PDB entry 8FMK | X-ray diffraction, 1.48 A resolution | chain A

Chain A:
Molecule: GTPase KRas
Source organism: Homo sapiens
Notes: EC 3.6.5.2
Reference sequence: P01116 (RASK_HUMAN), isoform P01116-2; residue numbers follow UniProt; this construct covers 1-169
Sequence (176 residues; each row starts with the number of its first residue; numbers below 1 keep their minus sign (Met-6 is residue -6)):
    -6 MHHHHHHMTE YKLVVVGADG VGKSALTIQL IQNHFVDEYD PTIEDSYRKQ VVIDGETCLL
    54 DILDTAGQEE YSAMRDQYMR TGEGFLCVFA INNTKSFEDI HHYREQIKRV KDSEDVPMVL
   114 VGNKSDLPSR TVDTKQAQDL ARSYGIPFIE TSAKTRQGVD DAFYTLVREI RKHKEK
Unresolved in the structure: 61-62
Sequence notes: initiating methionine (-6); expression tag (-5 to 0); variant Asp12 (Gly in P01116); engineered mutation Ser118 (Cys in P01116)
Metal / ion sites: Mg2+: Ser17 (together with GDP)
Small-molecule neighbours: GDP (guanosine-5'-diphosphate): Ala11, Asp12, Gly13, Val14, Gly15, Lys16, Ser17, Ala18, Asn116, Lys117, Asp119, Leu120, Ser145, Ala146, Lys147
Swiss-Prot annotation at these positions:
  - motif: Tyr32 to Tyr40 (Effector region)
  - binding site (GTP): Gly10, Ala11, Gly13 to Ala18, Val29 to Thr35, Ala59, Gly60, Asn116, Lys117, Asp119
  - modified residue: Met1 (N-acetylmethionine), Thr2 (N-acetylthreonine), Lys104 (N6-acetyllysine)
  - glycosylation: Thr35 (Microbial infection: O-linked (Glc) threonine)

Summary:
Ligands of chain A: GDP. From UniProt: 20 GTP-binding residues.
Chain A is GTPase KRas (Homo sapiens); the structure, Crystal structure of human KRAS with extended switch I
loop, was determined by X-ray diffraction (same publication as 8FMI and 8FMJ).
